Entry 1VOL (X-ray diffraction, 2.70 A resolution); this record covers chains D and A of the 4 polymer chains in the assembly.

Chain D:
Molecule: 16-nt DNA strand
Sequence (16 nucleotides; numbered 101 to 116; the number before each row is that of its first residue):
   101 CAGCCCTTTT ATAGCC

Chain A:
Molecule: Protein (transcription factor iib (tfiib))
From: Homo sapiens
Reference sequence: Q00403 (TF2B_HUMAN); residue numbers follow UniProt; this construct covers 113-316
Sequence (204 residues; numbered 113 to 316; the number before each row is that of its first residue):
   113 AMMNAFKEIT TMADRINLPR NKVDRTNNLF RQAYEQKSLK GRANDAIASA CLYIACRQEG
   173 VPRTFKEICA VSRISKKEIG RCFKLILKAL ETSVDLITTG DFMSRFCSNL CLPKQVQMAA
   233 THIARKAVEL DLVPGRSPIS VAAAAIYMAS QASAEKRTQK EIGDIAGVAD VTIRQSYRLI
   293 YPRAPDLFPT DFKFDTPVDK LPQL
Differences from the reference sequence: conflict Lys134 (Ile in Q00403), Arg143 (Lys in Q00403), Ala145 (Val in Q00403)
Curated features (UniProtKB/Swiss-Prot):
  - region (Core promoter DNA-binding): Lys189 to Arg193, Ser249 to Ser252, Val283 to Arg286
  - binding site (DNA): Lys152, Arg154, Lys189, Lys196, Arg248, Lys272, Ala281, Thr284, Arg286, Arg290
  - modified residue: Lys238 (N6-acetyllysine)
  - natural variant: Arg132 (R132Q: In a colorectal cancer sample)
  - mutagenesis: Gly153 (G153Q: Decreases BREd-dependent pre-initiation complex formation), Arg185 (R185E: Reduces interaction with SSU72; when associated with E-193 or E-200. Inhibits interaction with VP16; when associated with E-193 ...), Lys189 (K189E: Inhibits interaction with SSU72; when associated with E-193. Reduces interaction with SSU72; when associated with E-200. Inhibits interaction with VP16; when associated with E-200 ...), Arg193 (R193E: Inhibits interaction with SSU72; when associated with E-185 or E-189. Inhibits interaction with VP16; when associated with E-185 ...), Lys196 (K196L: Reduces interaction with VP16; when associated with L-200), Lys200 to Leu208 (Reduces the formation of the TATA box-bound TBP ternary complex), Lys200 (K200E: Reduces interaction with SSU72; when associated with E-185 or E-189. Inhibits interaction with VP16; when associated with E-189 ...), Leu208 (L208LGSGS: Does not inhibit the formation of the TATA box-bound TBP ternary complex), Lys238 (K238A: Abolishes autoacetylation, represses transcription activity, does not inhibit its association with chromatin to promoter-specific regions and decreases the association of GTF2F1 with chromatin ...), Gly247 (G247V: Inhibits interaction with TBP), Val283 (V283A: Reduces DNA-binding), Arg286 (R286A: Reduces DNA-binding; R286E: Inhibits interaction with RNA polymerase II; when associated with E-290 and E-295), 2 further mutagenesis entries in UniProt

Interface between chain D and chain A:
Contacting residue pairs - 12 pairs, chain D then chain A:
  DG103(D) - Lys152(A)  sugar contact
  DC105(D) - Arg193(A)  salt bridge to the phosphate
  DG114(D) - Gly247(A)  sugar contact
  DG114(D) - Ser249(A)  phosphate contact
  DC115(D) - Arg248(A)  salt bridge to the phosphate
  DC115(D) - Ser249(A)  hydrogen bond to the phosphate
  DC115(D) - Ser252(A)  hydrogen bond to the phosphate
  DC115(D) - Thr284(A)  sugar contact
  DC116(D) - Lys178(A)  salt bridge to the phosphate
  DC116(D) - Val280(A)  phosphate contact
  DC116(D) - Ala281(A)  hydrogen bond to the phosphate
  DC116(D) - Thr284(A)  hydrogen bond to the phosphate
Other interface residues (no listed pair), chain A (11 interface residues in all): Gly279

Summary:
The interface between chain D and chain A involves 5 residues on one side and 11 on the other; the contacts
include 4 hydrogen bonds and 3 salt bridges. Among the polar pairs are DC115(D)-Ser249(A), DC115(D)-Ser252(A)
and DC116(D)-Ala281(A).
Chain D is a 16-nt DNA strand and chain A is Protein (transcription factor iib (tfiib)) (Homo sapiens); the
structure, Tfiib (human core domain)/tbp (a.thaliana)/tata element ternary complex, was determined by X-ray
diffraction.
